7PKZ - chains H and J of the 78 polymer chains in the assembly; structure by electron microscopy, 9.80 A resolution (very low resolution: no residue pairs are listed; an interface is given only as per-side residue counts).

[Chain H (and J)]
Name: Major vault protein
Organism: Rattus norvegicus
Notes: chain J of this document is another copy of the same molecule, construct and numbering; everything in this record applies to it too
UniProtKB: Q62667 (MVP_RAT); numbering as in UniProt (aligned over 1-861)
Sequence (861 residues; row label = number of the first residue in the row):
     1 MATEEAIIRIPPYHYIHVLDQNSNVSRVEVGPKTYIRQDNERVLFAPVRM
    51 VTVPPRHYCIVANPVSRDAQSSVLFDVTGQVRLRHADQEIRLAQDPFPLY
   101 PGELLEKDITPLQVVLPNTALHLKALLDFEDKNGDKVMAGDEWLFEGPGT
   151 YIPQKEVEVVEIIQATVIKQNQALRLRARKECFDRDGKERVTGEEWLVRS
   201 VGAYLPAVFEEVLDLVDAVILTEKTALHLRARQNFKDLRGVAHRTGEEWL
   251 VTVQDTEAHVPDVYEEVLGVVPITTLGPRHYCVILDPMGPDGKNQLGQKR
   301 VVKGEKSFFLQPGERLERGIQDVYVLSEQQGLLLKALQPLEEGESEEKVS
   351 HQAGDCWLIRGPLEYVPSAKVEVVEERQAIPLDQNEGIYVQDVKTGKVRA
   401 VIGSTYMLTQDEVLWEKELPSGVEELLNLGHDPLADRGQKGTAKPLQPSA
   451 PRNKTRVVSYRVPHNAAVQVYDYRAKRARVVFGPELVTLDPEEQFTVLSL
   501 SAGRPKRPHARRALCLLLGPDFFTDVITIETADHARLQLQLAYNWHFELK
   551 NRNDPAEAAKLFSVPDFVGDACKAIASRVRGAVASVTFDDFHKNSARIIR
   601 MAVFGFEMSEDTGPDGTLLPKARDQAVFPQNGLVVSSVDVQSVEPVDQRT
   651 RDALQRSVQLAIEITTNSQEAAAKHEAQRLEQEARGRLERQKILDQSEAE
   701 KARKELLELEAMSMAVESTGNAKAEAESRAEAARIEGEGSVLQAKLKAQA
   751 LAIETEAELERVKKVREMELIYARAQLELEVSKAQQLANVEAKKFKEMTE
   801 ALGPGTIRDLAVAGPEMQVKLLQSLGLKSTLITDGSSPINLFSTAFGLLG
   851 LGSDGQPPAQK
Not modelled in the structure: 1-4, 429-448, 610-618, 816-861
Differences from the reference sequence: conflict Ala-69 (Thr in Q62667), Val-77 (Ile in Q62667), Leu-104 (Val in Q62667), Asp-186 (Glu in Q62667), Glu-189 (Gly in Q62667), Arg-232 (Leu in Q62667), Lys-236 (Arg in Q62667), Ala-242 (Leu in Q62667)
From the paper describing this entry:
  - mutagenesis - D39A (Tm = 59 degC): unchanged stability
  - mutagenesis - E4K/E5K/I7N/D39K, I7K (Tm = 56 degC): decreased stability

[Chain H / chain J interface]
At this resolution (10 A) residue pairs are not listed: 108 residues of chain H and 113 of chain J lie at the interface.

[Summary]
108 residues of chain H face 113 of chain J across their interface. The paper reports that E4K/E5K/I7N/D39K
and I7K of chain H reduce stability; D39A of chain H leaves stability unchanged.
Chain H and chain J are both Major vault protein (Rattus norvegicus); the structure, Vault structure in
committed conformation, was determined by electron microscopy together with 7PKY and 7PKR from the same study.
